6JJL - chains D and F of the 18 polymer chains in the assembly; structure by X-ray diffraction, 4.20 A resolution (low resolution: residue-level contacts below are approximate; hydrogen-bond / salt-bridge calls are withheld).

[Chain D (and F)]
Molecule: Periplasmic serine endoprotease DegP
Organism: Escherichia coli K-12
Notes: EC 3.4.21.107; chain F of this document is another copy of the same molecule, construct and numbering; everything in this record applies to it too
Reference sequence: P0C0V0 (DEGP_ECOLI); residues 9-448 here correspond to UniProt positions 35-474 (UniProt number = residue number + 26)
Chain sequence (440 residues; each row starts with the number of its first residue):
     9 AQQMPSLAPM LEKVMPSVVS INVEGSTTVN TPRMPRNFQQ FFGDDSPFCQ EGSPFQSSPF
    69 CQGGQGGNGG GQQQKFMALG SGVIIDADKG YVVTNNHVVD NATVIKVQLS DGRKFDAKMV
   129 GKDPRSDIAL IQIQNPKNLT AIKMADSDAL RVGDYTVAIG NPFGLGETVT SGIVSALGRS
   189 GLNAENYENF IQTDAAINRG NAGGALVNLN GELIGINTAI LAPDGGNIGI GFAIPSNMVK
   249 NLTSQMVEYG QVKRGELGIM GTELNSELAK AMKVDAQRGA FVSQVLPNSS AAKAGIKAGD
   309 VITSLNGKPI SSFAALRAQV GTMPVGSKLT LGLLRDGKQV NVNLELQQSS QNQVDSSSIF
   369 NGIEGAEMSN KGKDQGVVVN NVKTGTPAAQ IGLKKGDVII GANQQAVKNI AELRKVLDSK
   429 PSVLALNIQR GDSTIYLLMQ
Disordered / not traced: 9-10, 36-81, 358-361 (chain F: 9-10, 33-81, 358-367)
Sequence notes: conflict Ala210 (Ser236 in P0C0V0)

[Interface between chain D and chain F]
Pairs across the interface - 55 pairs, chain D then chain F:
  Arg159(D) with Ala16(F); Glu20(F)
  Val160(D) with Ala16(F); Leu19(F); Met23(F); Val177(F)
  Gly161(D) with Ser14(F); Leu15(F); Ala16(F); Leu19(F)
  Asp162(D) with Ser14(F)
  Tyr163(D) with Pro13(F); Ser14(F); Leu15(F)
  Ile181(D) with Leu15(F); Val177(F); Ser179(F)
  Ser183(D) with Thr176(F); Val177(F); Thr178(F)
  Ala184(D) with Glu175(F)
  Arg187(D) with Leu173(F); Gly174(F); Glu175(F); Thr176(F)
  Gln200(D) with Leu173(F); Thr176(F)
  Asp202(D) with Thr178(F); Ser179(F)
  Asn216(D) with Met12(F)
  Leu217(D) with Met12(F); Pro13(F)
  Asn218(D) with Met12(F)
  Leu229(D) with Phe171(F); Leu173(F)
  Asp232(D) with Asp232(F)
  Ile236(D) with Phe171(F); Asn206(F); Gly234(F); Asn235(F)
  Gly237(D) with Ala204(F)
  Ile238(D) with Phe171(F)
  Phe240(D) with Leu173(F)
  Asn273(D) with Lys122(F)
  Ser274(D) with Gly120(F); Arg121(F); Lys122(F)
  Glu275(D) with Lys114(F); Lys122(F)
  Gln285(D) with Asp119(F); Gly120(F); Arg121(F)
  Arg286(D) with Ser118(F); Asp119(F); Gly120(F)
Other interface residues (no listed pair), chain D (28 interface residues in all): Val182, Pro231, Asn235
Other interface residues (no listed pair), chain F (29 interface residues in all): Pro17, Gly233

[Summary]
Chain D and chain F form an interface of 28 and 29 residues respectively.
Chain D and chain F are both Periplasmic serine endoprotease DegP (Escherichia coli K-12); the structure,
Crystal structure of the DegP dodecamer with a modulator, was determined by X-ray diffraction, deposited
together with 6JJK and 6JJO.
